6ZTU - chain A; structure by X-ray diffraction, 1.69 A resolution.

Chain A:
Name: Cyclodipeptide synthase, BtCDPS
From: Bacillus thermoamylovorans
UniProt: A0A090KS30 (A0A090KS30_9BACI); residues 1-231 here = UniProt positions 1-231
Chain sequence (232 residues; each row starts with the number of its first residue; numbering starts at 0):
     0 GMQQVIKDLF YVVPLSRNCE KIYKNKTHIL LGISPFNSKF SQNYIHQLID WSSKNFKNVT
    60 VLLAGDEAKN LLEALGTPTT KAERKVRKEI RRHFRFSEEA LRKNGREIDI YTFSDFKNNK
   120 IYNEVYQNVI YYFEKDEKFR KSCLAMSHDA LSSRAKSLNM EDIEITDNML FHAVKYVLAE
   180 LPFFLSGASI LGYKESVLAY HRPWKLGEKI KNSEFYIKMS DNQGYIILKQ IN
Not modelled in the structure: 0-1
Construct notes: expression tag (0)
Ligand contacts: (2S)-hexane-1,2-diol (0RE): G31, I32, S33, L61, L62, A63, F112, Y175, E179, F183, L197, Y199
From the paper describing this entry:
  - catalytic residues: S33, Y175, Y199 (citing earlier work)
  - binding site for (2S)-hexane-1,2-diol: G31, L61, A63, F112, E179, F183, L197
  - catalytic residues: E179
  - contacts within the chain: S33-R153 (hydrogen bond)
  - mutagenesis - S33A: abolished catalytic activity
  - mutagenesis - S33C: unchanged catalytic activity
  - binding site for (2S)-hexane-1,2-diol: Y199 (from molecular simulation)

Overview:
Ligands of chain A: (2S)-hexane-1,2-diol. The paper reports catalytic residues S33, Y175 and Y199 among
others; S33A abolishes catalytic activity.
Chain A is Cyclodipeptide synthase, BtCDPS (Bacillus thermoamylovorans); the structure, Crystal structure of a
cyclodipeptide synthase from Bacillus thermoamylovorans, was determined by X-ray diffraction together with
6ZU3 and 7AZU from the same study.
